1UUM - chain A; structure by X-ray diffraction, 2.30 A resolution.

== Chain A ==
Protein: Dihydroorotate dehydrogenase
Source organism: Rattus rattus
Notes: EC 1.3.99.11
UniProtKB: Q63707 (PYRD_RAT); residues 31-396 here correspond to UniProt positions 30-395 (UniProt number = residue number - 1)
Chain sequence (372 residues; row label = number of the first residue in the row):
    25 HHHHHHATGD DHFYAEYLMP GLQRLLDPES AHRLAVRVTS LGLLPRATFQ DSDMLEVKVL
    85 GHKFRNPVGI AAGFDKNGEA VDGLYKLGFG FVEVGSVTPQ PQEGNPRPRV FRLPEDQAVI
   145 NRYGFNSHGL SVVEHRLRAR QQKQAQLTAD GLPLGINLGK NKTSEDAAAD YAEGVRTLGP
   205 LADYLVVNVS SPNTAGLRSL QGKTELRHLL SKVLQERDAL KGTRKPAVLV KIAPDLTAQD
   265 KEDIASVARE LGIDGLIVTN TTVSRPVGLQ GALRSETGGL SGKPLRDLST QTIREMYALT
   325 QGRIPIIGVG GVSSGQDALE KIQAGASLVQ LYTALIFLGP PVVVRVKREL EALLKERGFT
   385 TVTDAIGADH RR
Unresolved in the structure: 25-37, 216-224
Residues lining bound ligands:
  - AFI (2-[4-(4-chlorophenyl)cyclohexylidene]-3,4-dihydroxy-1(2h)-naphthalenone): Ala39, Glu40, Met43, Pro44, Gln47, Pro52, Ala55, His56, Ala59, Leu68, Phe98, Val134, Arg136, Tyr356, Leu359, Ile360, Gly363, Pro364
  - FMN (flavin mononucleotide): Ala95, Ala96, Gly97, Lys100, Gly119, Ser120, Val143, Asn145, Tyr147, Phe149, Asn181, Asn212, Lys255, Thr283, Asn284, Thr285, Ser305, Gly306, Leu309, Val333, Gly334, Gly335, Val336, Gln354, Leu355, Tyr356, Thr357
  - orotic acid (ORO): Lys100, Asn145, Arg146, Tyr147, Gly148, Phe149, Asn212, Ser215, Asn284, Thr285
From the paper describing this entry:
  - conformationally variable residues (helix shift, order/disorder transition, side-chain flip): Tyr38 to Pro69, Arg136, Pro216 to Leu224
  - binding site for AFI: Glu40, Met43, Pro44, Gln47, Ala55, His56, Val134, Arg136, Tyr356, Ile360, Pro364
  - contacts within the chain: Gln47-Ile360 (hydrogen bond)
  - specificity-determining residues: Val134 (by similarity / conservation)
  - specificity-determining residues: Val62 (proposed by the authors, not directly observed)

== Overview ==
Ligands of chain A: flavin mononucleotide, orotic acid and compound AFI. From the paper: a binding site for
AFI at Glu40, Met43 and Pro44 among others; specificity determinants Val134 and Val62.
Chain A is Dihydroorotate dehydrogenase (Rattus rattus); the structure, Rat dihydroorotate dehydrogenase
(DHOD)in complex with atovaquone, was determined by X-ray diffraction, deposited together with 1UUO.
